PDB entry 1DD4 | X-ray diffraction, 2.40 A resolution | chains B and C of the 4 polymer chains in the assembly

[Chain B]
Protein: 50S ribosomal protein L7/L12
Organism: Thermotoga maritima
Reference sequence: P29396 (RL7_THEMA); residues 1-128 here = UniProt positions 1-128
Chain sequence (128 residues; row label = number of the first residue in the row):
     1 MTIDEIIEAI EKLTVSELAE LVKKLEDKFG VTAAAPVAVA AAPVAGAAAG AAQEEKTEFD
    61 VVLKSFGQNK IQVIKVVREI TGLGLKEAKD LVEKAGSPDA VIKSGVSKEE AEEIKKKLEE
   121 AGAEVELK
Residues lining bound ligands:
  - hexatantalum dodecabromide (TBR), molecule 1: E11, K12, L13, T14, A48, A51, A52, E55, T57
  - hexatantalum dodecabromide (TBR), molecule 2: K103, V106, E110
Reported in the primary citation:
  - self-association interface (contacts with another copy of this molecule); pairs are residue here / residue on that copy: K103-E17 (salt bridge)

[Chain C]
Protein: 50S ribosomal protein L7/L12
Organism: Thermotoga maritima
Reference sequence: P29396 (RL7_THEMA); residue numbers follow UniProt; this construct covers 1-40
Chain sequence (40 residues; each row starts with the number of its first residue):
     1 MTIDEIIEAI EKLTVSELAE LVKKLEDKFG VTAAAPVAVA
Not modelled in the structure: 36-40

[Interface between chain B and chain C]
Contacting residue pairs (25; chain B residue first):
  E26(B) with T32(C)
  D27(B) with A35(C)
  K28(B) with A35(C)
  F29(B) with A35(C)
  G30(B) with T32(C); A33(C); A34(C); A35(C)
  V31(B) with E26(C); T32(C); A33(C)
  T32(B) with A33(C), hydrogen bond (backbone-backbone)
  T81(B) with T2(C)
  L83(B) with T2(C); E5(C); I6(C), hydrophobic
  E87(B) with E5(C)
  D90(B) with E5(C)
  L91(B) with M1(C), hydrophobic; T2(C); E5(C), hydrogen bond (backbone-side chain)
  D99(B) with M1(C), hydrogen bond (backbone-backbone)
  V101(B) with M1(C); T2(C), hydrogen bond (backbone-backbone)
  I102(B) with T2(C), hydrogen bond (backbone-side chain)
Also at the interface, not in a pair above, chain B (18 interface residues in all): A33, A88, K103
Also at the interface, not in a pair above, chain C (12 interface residues in all): E8, A9, G30

[Summary]
18 residues of chain B face 12 of chain C across their interface, with 5 hydrogen bonds. Polar contacts
include L91(B)-E5(C), I102(B)-T2(C) and T32(B)-A33(C). Chain B binds hexatantalum dodecabromide. From the
paper: a self-association interface involving K103(B).
Here chain B is 50S ribosomal protein L7/L12 and chain C is 50S ribosomal protein L7/L12, both from Thermotoga
maritima. Entry 1DD4 (Crystal structure of ribosomal protein l12 from thermotoga maritim) was determined by
X-ray diffraction together with 1DD3 from the same study.
